PDB entry 1UU7 | X-ray diffraction, 1.90 A resolution | chain A

# Chain A
Name: 3-phosphoinositide dependent protein kinase-1
Organism: Homo sapiens
Notes: EC 2.7.1.37; fragment: kinase domain, residues 51-360
UniProt: O15530 (PDPK_HUMAN); residue numbers follow UniProt; this construct covers 51-360
Chain sequence (310 residues; numbered 51 to 360; the number before each row is that of its first residue):
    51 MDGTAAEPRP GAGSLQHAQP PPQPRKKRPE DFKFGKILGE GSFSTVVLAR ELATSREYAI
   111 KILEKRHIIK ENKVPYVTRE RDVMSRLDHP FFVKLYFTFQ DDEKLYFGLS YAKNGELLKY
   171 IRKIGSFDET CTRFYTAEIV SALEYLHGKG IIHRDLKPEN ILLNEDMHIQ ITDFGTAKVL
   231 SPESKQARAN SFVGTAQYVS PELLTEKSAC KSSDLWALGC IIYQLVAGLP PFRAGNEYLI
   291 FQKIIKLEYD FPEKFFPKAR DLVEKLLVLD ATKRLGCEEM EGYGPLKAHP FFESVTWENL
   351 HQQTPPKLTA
Not modelled in the structure: 51-72, 233-237, 360
Modified / non-standard residues: S241 (phosphoserine; SEP)
Residues lining bound ligands: BI2 (3-(1H-indol-3-yl)-4-(1-{2-[(2S)-1-methylpyrrolidinyl]ethyl}-1H-indol-3-yl)-1H-pyrrole-2,5-dione): L88, G89, V96, A109, K111, E130, V143, L159, S160, Y161, A162, E166, E209, N210, L212, T222, D223
Curated features (UniProtKB/Swiss-Prot):
  - active site: D205 (Proton acceptor)
  - binding site (ATP): S92 to S94, K111, S160 to A162, E166, E209, D223
  - modified residue: S241 (Phosphoserine), K304 (N6-acetyllysine), T354 (Phosphothreonine)
  - mutagenesis: S241 (S241A: No activation), A277 (A277V: 3-fold increase in kinase activity), T354 (T354A: Abolishes phosphorylation by MELK)
Reported in the primary citation:
  - binding site for BI2: V96, K111, L159, S160, A162, T222

# Overview
Chain A binds compound BI2. UniProt lists active-site residue D205, 10 ATP-binding residues and 3 mutagenesis
sites. From the paper: a binding site for BI2 at V96, K111 and L159 among others.
Chain A is 3-phosphoinositide dependent protein kinase-1 (Homo sapiens); the structure, Structure of human
PDK1 kinase domain in complex with BIM-2, was determined by X-ray diffraction (same publication as 1UU3, 1UU8,
1UU9 and 1UVR).
